Entry 9EQN (X-ray diffraction, 1.46 A resolution); this record covers chains A and B.

[Chain A (and B)]
Protein: Capsid protein VP3
Source organism: Infectious bursal disease virus
Notes: chain B of this document is another copy of the same molecule, construct and numbering; everything in this record applies to it too
UniProt: P61825 (POLS_IBDV); residues 1-68 here correspond to UniProt positions 756-823 (UniProt number = residue number + 755)
Amino-acid sequence (75 residues; each row starts with the number of its first residue; numbers below 1 keep their minus sign (Gln-6 is residue -6)):
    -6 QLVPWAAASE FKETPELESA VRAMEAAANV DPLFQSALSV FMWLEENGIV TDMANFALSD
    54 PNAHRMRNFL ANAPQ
Disordered / not traced: 66-68 (chain B: -6 to 1)
Sequence notes: expression tag (-6 to 0)
From the paper describing this entry:
  - self-association interface (contacts with another copy of this molecule): Trp36

[Chain A / chain B interface]
Pairs across the interface (89):
  Glu3(A) - Leu26(B)
  Phe4(A) - Asp24(B)
  Phe4(A) - Leu26(B)
  Phe4(A) - Phe27(B)  hydrophobic
  Phe4(A) - Ala30(B)  hydrophobic
  Lys5(A) - Asp24(B)  hydrogen bond (backbone-side chain)
  Thr7(A) - Val23(B)
  Glu9(A) - Ala19(B)
  Glu9(A) - Ala20(B)
  Glu9(A) - Val23(B)
  Leu10(A) - Phe27(B)  hydrophobic
  Ala13(A) - Ala16(B)  hydrophobic
  Ala13(A) - Phe27(B)  hydrophobic
  Ala16(A) - Ala13(B)
  Met17(A) - Met17(B)  hydrophobic
  Met17(A) - Phe34(B)  hydrophobic
  Ala19(A) - Glu9(B)
  Ala20(A) - Glu9(B)
  Ala20(A) - Ala13(B)  hydrophobic
  Val23(A) - Glu9(B)
  Asp24(A) - Phe4(B)
  Asp24(A) - Lys5(B)  hydrogen bond (side chain-backbone)
  Leu26(A) - Ser2(B)
  Leu26(A) - Glu3(B)
  Leu26(A) - Phe4(B)
  Leu26(A) - Val43(B)
  Leu26(A) - Thr44(B)
  Phe27(A) - Phe4(B)  hydrophobic
  Phe27(A) - Leu10(B)  hydrophobic
  Phe27(A) - Ala13(B)  hydrophobic
  Phe27(A) - Phe34(B)  hydrophobic
  Ser29(A) - Val43(B)
  Ser29(A) - Ala47(B)
  Ala30(A) - Phe4(B)  hydrophobic
  Ala30(A) - Phe34(B)  hydrophobic
  Ala30(A) - Val43(B)
  Leu31(A) - Phe34(B)
  Val33(A) - Leu37(B)  hydrophobic
  Val33(A) - Met46(B)  hydrophobic
  Val33(A) - Ala47(B)
  Phe34(A) - Phe27(B)  hydrophobic
  Phe34(A) - Ala30(B)  hydrophobic
  Phe34(A) - Phe34(B)  hydrophobic
  Trp36(A) - Ala50(B)  hydrophobic
  Trp36(A) - Asp53(B)  hydrogen bond (side chain-backbone)
  Trp36(A) - Pro54(B)
  Trp36(A) - Ala56(B)  hydrophobic
  Trp36(A) - Met59(B)  hydrophobic
  Leu37(A) - Val33(B)  hydrophobic
  Asn40(A) - Pro54(B)  hydrogen bond (side chain-backbone)
  Asn40(A) - Asn55(B)
  Asn40(A) - Ala56(B)
  Asn40(A) - Arg60(B)  hydrogen bond (backbone-side chain)
  Gly41(A) - Arg60(B)
  Ile42(A) - Ala56(B)  hydrophobic
  Ile42(A) - Met59(B)  hydrophobic
  Ile42(A) - Arg60(B)
  Val43(A) - Leu26(B)
  Val43(A) - Ser29(B)
  Val43(A) - Ala30(B)
  Thr44(A) - Leu26(B)
  Asp45(A) - Leu63(B)
  Met46(A) - Val33(B)  hydrophobic
  Met46(A) - Met59(B)  hydrophobic
  Ala47(A) - Ser29(B)
  Ala47(A) - Val33(B)
  Phe49(A) - Phe62(B)  hydrophobic
  Phe49(A) - Leu63(B)  hydrophobic
  Phe49(A) - Ala66(B)  hydrophobic
  Ala50(A) - Trp36(B)  hydrophobic
  Asp53(A) - Trp36(B)  hydrogen bond (backbone-side chain)
  Pro54(A) - Trp36(B)
  Pro54(A) - Asn40(B)  hydrogen bond (backbone-side chain)
  Asn55(A) - Asn40(B)
  Ala56(A) - Trp36(B)  hydrophobic
  Ala56(A) - Asn40(B)
  Ala56(A) - Ile42(B)  hydrophobic
  Arg58(A) - Phe62(B)
  Arg58(A) - Pro67(B)
  Met59(A) - Trp36(B)  hydrophobic
  Met59(A) - Met46(B)  hydrophobic
  Met59(A) - Met59(B)  hydrophobic
  Met59(A) - Phe62(B)  hydrophobic
  Arg60(A) - Asn40(B)  hydrogen bond (side chain-backbone)
  Phe62(A) - Phe49(B)  hydrophobic
  Phe62(A) - Phe62(B)  hydrophobic
  Leu63(A) - Asp45(B)
  Leu63(A) - Met46(B)
  Leu63(A) - Phe49(B)  hydrophobic
Also at the interface, not in a pair above, chain A (42 interface residues in all): Ser12
Also at the interface, not in a pair above, chain B (43 interface residues in all): Thr7, Ser12, Arg58

[Overview]
42 residues of chain A and 43 residues of chain B are in contact, with 8 hydrogen bonds. Polar contacts
include Lys5(A)-Asp24(B), Trp36(A)-Asp53(B) and Asn40(A)-Pro54(B). The paper reports a self-association
interface involving Trp36(A).
Both chains are Capsid protein VP3 (Infectious bursal disease virus). Entry 9EQN (N-terminal domain of
Infectious Bursal Disease Virus (IBDV) VP3) was determined by X-ray diffraction together with 9EQO and 9EQP
from the same study.
